4ZH2 - chains C and F of the 6 polymer chains in the assembly; structure by X-ray diffraction, 4.20 A resolution (low resolution: residue-level contacts below are approximate; hydrogen-bond / salt-bridge calls are withheld).

[Chain C]
Name: DNA-directed RNA polymerase subunit beta
Source organism: Escherichia coli (strain K12)
Notes: EC 2.7.7.6
UniProt: P0A8V2 (RPOB_ECOLI); residues 1-1342 here = UniProt positions 1-1342
Sequence (1342 residues; each row starts with the number of its first residue):
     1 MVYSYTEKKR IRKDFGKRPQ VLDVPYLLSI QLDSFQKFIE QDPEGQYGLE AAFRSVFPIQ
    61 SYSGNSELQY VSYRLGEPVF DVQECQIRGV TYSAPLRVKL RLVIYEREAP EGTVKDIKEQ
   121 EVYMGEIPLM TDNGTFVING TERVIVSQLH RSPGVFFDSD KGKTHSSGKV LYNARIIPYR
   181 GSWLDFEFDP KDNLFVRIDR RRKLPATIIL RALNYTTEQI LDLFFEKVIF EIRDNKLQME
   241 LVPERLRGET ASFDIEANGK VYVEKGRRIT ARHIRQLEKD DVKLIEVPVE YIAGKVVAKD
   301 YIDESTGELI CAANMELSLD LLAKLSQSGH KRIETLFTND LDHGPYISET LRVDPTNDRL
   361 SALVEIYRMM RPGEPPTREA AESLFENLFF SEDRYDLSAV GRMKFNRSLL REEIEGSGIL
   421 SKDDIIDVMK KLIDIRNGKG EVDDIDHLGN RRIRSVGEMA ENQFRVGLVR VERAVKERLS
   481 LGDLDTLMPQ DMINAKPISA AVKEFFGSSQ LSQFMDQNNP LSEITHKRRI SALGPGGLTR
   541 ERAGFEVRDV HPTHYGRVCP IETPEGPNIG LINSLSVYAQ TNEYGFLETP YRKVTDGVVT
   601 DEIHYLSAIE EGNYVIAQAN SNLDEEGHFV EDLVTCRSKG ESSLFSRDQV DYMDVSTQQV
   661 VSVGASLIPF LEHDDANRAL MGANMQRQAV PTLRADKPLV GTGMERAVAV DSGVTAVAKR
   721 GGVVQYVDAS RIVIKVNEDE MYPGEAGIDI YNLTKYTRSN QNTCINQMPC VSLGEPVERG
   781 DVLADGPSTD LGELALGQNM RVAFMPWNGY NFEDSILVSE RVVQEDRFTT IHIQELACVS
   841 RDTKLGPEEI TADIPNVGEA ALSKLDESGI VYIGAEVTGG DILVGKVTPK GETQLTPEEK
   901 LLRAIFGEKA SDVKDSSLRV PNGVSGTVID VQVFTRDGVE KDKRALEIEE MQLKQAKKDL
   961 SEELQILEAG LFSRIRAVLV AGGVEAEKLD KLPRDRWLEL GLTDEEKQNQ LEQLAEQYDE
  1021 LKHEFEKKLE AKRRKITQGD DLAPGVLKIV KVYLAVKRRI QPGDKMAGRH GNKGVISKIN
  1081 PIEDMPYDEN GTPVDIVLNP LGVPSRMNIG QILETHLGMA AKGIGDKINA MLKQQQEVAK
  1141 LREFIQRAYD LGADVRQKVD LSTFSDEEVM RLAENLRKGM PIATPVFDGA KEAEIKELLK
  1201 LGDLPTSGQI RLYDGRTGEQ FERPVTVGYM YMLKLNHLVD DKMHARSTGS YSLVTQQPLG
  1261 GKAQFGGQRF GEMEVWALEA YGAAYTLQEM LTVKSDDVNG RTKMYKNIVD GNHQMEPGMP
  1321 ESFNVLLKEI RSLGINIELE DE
Unresolved in the structure: 1-2
Ligand contacts: 4OB (N-hydroxy-N'-phenyl-3-(trifluoromethyl)benzenecarboximidamide): Val550, His551, Pro552, Tyr555, Arg637, Gly640, Glu641, Ser642
UniProt features mapped onto this chain:
  - modified residue (N6-acetyllysine): Lys1022, Lys1200
  - mutagenesis: Ile561 (I561S: Resistant to antibiotics salinamide A and B), Ile569 (I569S: Resistant to antibiotics salinamide A and B), Ala665 (A665E: Resistant to antibiotics salinamide A and B), Asp675 (D675A/G: Resistant to antibiotics salinamide A and B), Asn677 (N677H/K: Resistant to antibiotics salinamide A and B), Leu680 (L680M: Resistant to antibiotics salinamide A and B), Glu813 (E813K: Disrupts the enzyme's active center)
What the authors report for this chain:
  - binding site for 4OB: Pro552, Tyr555, Arg637, Gly640, Ser642

[Chain F]
Name: RNA polymerase sigma factor RpoD
Source organism: Escherichia coli (strain K12)
UniProt: P00579 (RPOD_ECOLI); residues 1-613 here = UniProt positions 1-613
Sequence (613 residues; numbered 1 to 613; the number before each row is that of its first residue):
     1 MEQNPQSQLK LLVTRGKEQG YLTYAEVNDH LPEDIVDSDQ IEDIIQMIND MGIQVMEEAP
    61 DADDLMLAEN TADEDAAEAA AQVLSSVESE IGRTTDPVRM YMREMGTVEL LTREGEIDIA
   121 KRIEDGINQV QCSVAEYPEA ITYLLEQYDR VEAEEARLSD LITGFVDPNA EEDLAPTATH
   181 VGSELSQEDL DDDEDEDEED GDDDSADDDN SIDPELAREK FAELRAQYVV TRDTIKAKGR
   241 SHATAQEEIL KLSEVFKQFR LVPKQFDYLV NSMRVMMDRV RTQERLIMKL CVEQCKMPKK
   301 NFITLFTGNE TSDTWFNAAI AMNKPWSEKL HDVSEEVHRA LQKLQQIEEE TGLTIEQVKD
   361 INRRMSIGEA KARRAKKEMV EANLRLVISI AKKYTNRGLQ FLDLIQEGNI GLMKAVDKFE
   421 YRRGYKFSTY ATWWIRQAIT RSIADQARTI RIPVHMIETI NKLNRISRQM LQEMGREPTP
   481 EELAERMLMP EDKIRKVLKI AKEPISMETP IGDDEDSHLG DFIEDTTLEL PLDSATTESL
   541 RAATHDVLAG LTAREAKVLR MRFGIDMNTD YTLEEVGKQF DVTRERIRQI EAKALRKLRH
   601 PSRSEVLRSF LDD
Unresolved in the structure: 1-4, 57-69, 90-91, 168-212, 237-242, 613
UniProt features mapped onto this chain:
  - DNA-binding region: Leu573 to Ala592 (H-T-H motif)
  - region: Arg584 to Arg599 (Interaction with anti-sigma factors)
  - motif: Asp403 to Gln406 (Interaction with polymerase core subunit RpoC)
  - site: Arg562 (Interaction with anti-sigma factors)
  - mutagenesis: Ala553 (A553D: Disrupts the interaction with Escherichia phage lambda antitermination protein Q), Arg596 (R596D/E: 2-fold reduction in activation of class II Crp-dependent promoters)

[Interface between chain C and chain F]
Contacting residue pairs (51):
  Tyr123(C) with Gly475(F)
  Arg197(C) with Asp29(F)
  Arg202(C) with Asp29(F)
  Lys203(C) with Asp29(F)
  Arg368(C) with Glu33(F)
  Gln490(C) with Gln472(F)
  Asn494(C) with Leu471(F)
  Ala495(C) with Leu471(F)
  Asn856(C) with Asp612(F)
  Pro897(C) with Gly564(F); Ile565(F)
  Glu898(C) with Ile565(F); Asp566(F)
  Lys900(C) with Phe563(F); Asp570(F)
  Leu901(C) with Thr544(F); Leu559(F); Phe563(F); Ile565(F)
  Ala904(C) with Phe563(F); Leu595(F)
  Ile905(C) with Leu595(F); Leu598(F); Arg599(F)
  Phe906(C) with Ser604(F); Leu607(F); Leu611(F)
  Glu908(C) with Leu611(F)
  Pro1044(C) with Lys499(F); Lys502(F)
  Gly1045(C) with Lys499(F)
  Thr1248(C) with Pro531(F)
  Ser1250(C) with Glu524(F); Asp525(F)
  Tyr1251(C) with Glu524(F); Asp525(F); Leu528(F)
  Ser1252(C) with Ile523(F)
  Leu1253(C) with Ile523(F); Asp525(F)
  Gln1256(C) with Asp525(F)
  Leu1259(C) with Asp521(F); Phe522(F); Ile523(F); Glu524(F)
  Arg1301(C) with Leu528(F)
  Tyr1305(C) with Pro531(F); Leu532(F); Ala535(F)
  Lys1306(C) with Ser534(F); Glu538(F)
Other interface residues (no listed pair), chain C (35 interface residues in all): Pro372, Gln510, Leu902, Val1254, Gly1261, Asp1310
Other interface residues (no listed pair), chain F (38 interface residues in all): Val36, Asp514, Gly520, Leu540, Leu548, Arg608

[Summary]
The interface between chain C and chain F involves 35 residues on one side and 38 on the other. Chain C binds
compound 4OB. UniProt lists 7 mutagenesis sites on chain C; 2 mutagenesis sites on chain F. From the paper: a
binding site for 4OB at Pro552(C), Tyr555(C) and Arg637(C) among others.
Chain C is DNA-directed RNA polymerase subunit beta and chain F is RNA polymerase sigma factor RpoD, both from
Escherichia coli (strain K12); the structure, Crystal structure of Escherichia coli RNA polymerase in complex
with CBR703, was determined by X-ray diffraction, deposited together with 4ZH3 and 4ZH4.
